2P88 - chains A and E of the 8 polymer chains in the assembly; structure by X-ray diffraction, 2.40 A resolution.

Chain A (and E):
Molecule: Mandelate racemase/muconate lactonizing enzyme family protein
Organism: Bacillus cereus ATCC 14579
Notes: chain E of this document is another copy of the same molecule, construct and numbering; everything in this record applies to it too
UniProtKB: Q81IL5 (Q81IL5_BACCR); residue numbers follow UniProt; this construct covers 1-369
Chain sequence (369 residues; numbered 1 to 369; the number before each row is that of its first residue):
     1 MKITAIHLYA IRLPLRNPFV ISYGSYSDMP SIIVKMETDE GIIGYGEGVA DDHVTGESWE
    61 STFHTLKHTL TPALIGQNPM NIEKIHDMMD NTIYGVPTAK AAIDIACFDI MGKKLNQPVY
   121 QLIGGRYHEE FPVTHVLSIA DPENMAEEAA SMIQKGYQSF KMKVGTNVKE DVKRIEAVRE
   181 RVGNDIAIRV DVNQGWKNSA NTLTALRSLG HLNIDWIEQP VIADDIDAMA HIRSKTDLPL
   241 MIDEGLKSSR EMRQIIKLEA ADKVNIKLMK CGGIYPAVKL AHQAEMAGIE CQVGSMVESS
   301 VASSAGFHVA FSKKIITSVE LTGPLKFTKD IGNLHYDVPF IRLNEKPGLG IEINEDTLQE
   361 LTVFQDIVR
Ion coordination: Mg2+: Asp-191, Glu-218, Asp-243

Interface between chain A and chain E:
Residue-residue contacts (10):
  Lys-169(A) with Asp-185(E), salt bridge
  Asn-198(A) with Glu-290(E)
  Ser-199(A) with Arg-233(E), hydrogen bond
  Ala-200(A) with Asp-262(E)
  Arg-207(A) with Gly-210(E), hydrogen bond (side chain-backbone); Asp-237(E), salt bridge
  His-231(A) with Arg-233(E)
  Lys-235(A) with Arg-233(E), hydrogen bond (side chain-backbone); Ser-234(E); Thr-236(E), hydrogen bond (side chain-backbone)
Other interface residues (no listed pair), chain A (10 interface residues in all): Leu-203, Thr-204, Asp-225
Other interface residues (no listed pair), chain E (12 interface residues in all): Asn-184, Pro-239, Glu-259, Ala-287

Overview:
Chain A and chain E form an interface of 10 and 12 residues respectively; the contacts include 4 hydrogen
bonds and 2 salt bridges. Polar contacts include Lys-169(A)/Asp-185(E), Arg-207(A)/Asp-237(E) and
Ser-199(A)/Arg-233(E). The Mg2+ site is built by Asp-191(A), Glu-218(A) and Asp-243(A).
Chain A and chain E are both Mandelate racemase/muconate lactonizing enzyme family protein (Bacillus cereus
ATCC 14579); the structure, Crystal structure of N-succinyl Arg/Lys racemase from Bacillus cereus ATCC 14579,
was determined by X-ray diffraction (same publication as 2P8B and 2P8C).
